Entry 8WT7 (electron microscopy, 2.70 A resolution); this record covers chains A and G of the 10 polymer chains in the assembly.

# Chain A
Name: IS621 transposase
Source organism: Escherichia coli
Reference sequence: A0A0E0Y1P1 (A0A0E0Y1P1_ECO1C); residues 1-326 here = UniProt positions 1-326
Chain sequence (328 residues; numbered -1 to 326; the number before each row is that of its first residue; numbers below 1 keep their minus sign (Gly-1 is residue -1)):
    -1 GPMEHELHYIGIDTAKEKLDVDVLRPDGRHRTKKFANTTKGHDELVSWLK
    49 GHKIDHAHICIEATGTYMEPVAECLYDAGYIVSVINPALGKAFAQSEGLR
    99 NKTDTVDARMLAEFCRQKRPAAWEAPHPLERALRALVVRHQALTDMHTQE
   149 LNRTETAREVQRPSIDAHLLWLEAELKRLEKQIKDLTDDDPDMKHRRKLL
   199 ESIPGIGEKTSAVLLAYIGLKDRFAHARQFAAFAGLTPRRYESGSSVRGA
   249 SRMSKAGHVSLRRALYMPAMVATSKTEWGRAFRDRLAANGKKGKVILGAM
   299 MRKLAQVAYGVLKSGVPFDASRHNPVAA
Unresolved in the structure: -1 to 3, 238-249, 322-326
Sequence notes: expression tag (-1 to 0)
Ion coordination: Mg2+: Asp11, Glu60 (shared with DT25(G), DA26(G) of chain G)
Reported in the primary citation:
  - mutagenesis - D11A/E60A/D102A/D105A, S241A: abolished catalytic activity

# Chain G
Molecule: target DNA
Sequence (38 nucleotides; numbered 1 to 38; the number before each row is that of its first residue):
     1 GCCGGGTAATACCACCAAGCCGCCTACAGATGAGCTCG
Unresolved in the structure: 1-9, 37-38
Ion coordination: Mg2+: DT25, DA26 (shared with Asp11(A), Glu60(A) of chain A)

# Chain A / chain G interface
Residue-residue contacts - 33 pairs, chain A then chain G:
  Asp11(A) with DA26(G), phosphate contact
  Ala13(A) with DA26(G), phosphate contact; DC27(G), phosphate contact
  Lys14(A) with DA26(G), phosphate contact; DC27(G), hydrogen bond to the phosphate; DA28(G), salt bridge to the phosphate
  Glu60(A) with DT25(G), phosphate contact; DA26(G), phosphate contact
  Ala61(A) with DT25(G), base contact
  Thr62(A) with DT25(G), sugar contact; DA26(G), sugar contact
  Gly63(A) with DT25(G), base contact
  Tyr65(A) with DA26(G), sugar contact; DC27(G), sugar contact
  Pro85(A) with DC24(G), base contact; DT25(G), sugar contact
  Lys89(A) with DC24(G), salt bridge to the phosphate
  Lys100(A) with DT25(G), phosphate contact; DA26(G), salt bridge to the phosphate
  Lys253(A) with DG22(G), base contact
  Ala254(A) with DG22(G), base contact
  Gly255(A) with DG22(G), base contact
  Tyr264(A) with DA17(G), base contact
  Met268(A) with DC16(G), sugar contact; DA17(G), base contact
  Ser272(A) with DC16(G), sugar contact
  Lys273(A) with DA14(G), base contact; DC15(G), hydrogen bond to the base
  Gly291(A) with DA17(G), phosphate contact; DA18(G), hydrogen bond to the phosphate
  Lys292(A) with DA17(G), phosphate contact; DA18(G), sugar contact
  Leu295(A) with DA17(G), sugar contact
Other interface residues (no listed pair), chain A (25 interface residues in all): Thr12, Ala86, Asp102, Asp105
Other interface residues (no listed pair), chain G (13 interface residues in all): DG19, DC23

# Overview
25 residues of chain A and 13 residues of chain G are in contact, with 3 hydrogen bonds and 3 salt bridges.
Polar contacts include Lys273(A)-DC15(G), Lys14(A)-DC27(G) and Gly291(A)-DA18(G). Asp11(A), Glu60(A), DT25(G)
and DA26(G) coordinate Mg2+. The paper reports that D11A/E60A/D102A/D105A and S241A of chain A abolish
catalytic activity.
Here chain A is IS621 transposase (Escherichia coli) and chain G is target DNA. Entry 8WT7 (Cryo-EM structure
of the IS621 recombinase in complex with bridge RNA, donor DNA, and target DNA ...) was determined by electron
microscopy (same publication as 8WT6, 8WT8 and 8WT9).
